PDB entry 5LMR | electron microscopy, 4.45 A resolution (low resolution: residue-level contacts below are approximate; hydrogen-bond / salt-bridge calls are withheld) | chains A and D of the 25 polymer chains in the assembly

[Chain A]
Molecule: 16S rRNA
From: Thermus thermophilus HB8
Sequence (1522 nucleotides; each row starts with the number of its first residue; note: 44 numbers in that range are skipped by the numbering (no residue carries them; nothing is unmodelled there); a row labelled like 189A-189L holds insertion residues (189A, then the next letters in order); numbering starts at 0):
     0 UUUGUUGGAG AGUUUGAUCC UGGCUCAGGG UGAACGCUGG CGGCGUGCCU AAGACAUGCA
    60 AGUCGUGCGG GCCG
    76 CGGGGUUUU
    88 ACUCCG
    96 UGGUCAGCGG CGGACGGGUG AGUAACGCGU GGGU
  129A G
   130 ACCUACCCGG AAGAGGGGGA CAACCCGGGG AAACUCGGGC UAAUCCCCCA UGUGGACCCG
189A-189L CCCCUUGGGGUG
   190 UGUCCAAAGG GCUUU
   216 GCCCGCUUCC GGAUGGGCCC GCGUCCCAUC AGCUAGUUGG UGGGGUAAUG GCCCACCAAG
   276 GCGACGACGG GUAGCCGGUC UGAGAGGAUG GCCGGCCACA GGGGCACUGA GACACGGGCC
   336 CCACUCCUAC GGGAGGCAGC AGUUAGGAAU CUUCCGCAAU GGGCGCAAGC CUGACGGAGC
   396 GACGCCGCUU GGAGGAAGAA GCCCUUCGGG GUGUAAACUC CUGA
   441 ACCCGGGACG AAACCCCC
   460 GA
   470 CGAGGGGA
   479 CUGACGGUAC CGGGGUAA
   498 UAGCGCCGGC CAACUCCGUG CCAGCAGCCG CGGUAAUACG GAGGGCGCGA GCGUUACCCG
   558 GAUUCACUGG GCGUAAAGGG CGUGUAGGCG GCCUGGGGCG UCCCAUGUGA AAGACCACGG
   618 CUCAACCGUG GGGGAGCGUG GGAUACGCUC AGGCUAGACG GUGGGAGAGG GUGGUGGAAU
   678 UCCCGGAGUA GCGGUGAAAU GCGCAGAUAC CGGGAGGAAC GCCGAUGGCG AAGGCAGCCA
   738 CCUGGUCCAC CCGUGACGCU GAGGCGCGAA AGCGUGGGGA GCAAACCGGA UUAGAUACCC
   798 GGGUAGUCCA CGCCCUAAAC GAUGCGCGCU AGGUCUCUGG GUCU
   848 CCUGGGGGCC GAAGCUAACG CGUUAAGCGC GCCGCCUGGG GAGUACGGCC GCAAGGCUGA
   908 AACUCAAAGG AAUUGACGGG GGCCCGCACA AGCGGUGGAG CAUGUGGUUU AAUUCGAAGC
   968 AACGCGAAGA ACCUUACCAG GCCUUGACAU GCUA
 1001A G
  1002 GGAACCCGGG UGAAAGCCUG GGGUGCCCC
1030A-1030D GCGA
  1031 GGGGAGCCCU AGCACAGGUG CUGCAUGGCC GUCGUCAGCU CGUGCCGUGA GGUGUUGGGU
  1091 UAAGUCCCGC AACGAGCGCA ACCCCCGCCG UUAGUUGCCA GCGGUUCGGC CGGGCACUCU
  1151 AACGGGACUG CCCGCG
  1168 AAAGCGGGAG GAAGGAGGGG ACGACGUCUG GUCAGCAUGG CCCUUACGGC CUGGGCGACA
  1228 CACGUGCUAC AAUGCCCACU ACAAAGCGAU GCCACCCGGC AACGGGGAGC UAAUCGCAAA
  1288 AAGGUGGGCC CAGUUCGGAU UGGGGUCUGC AACCCGACCC CAUGAAGCCG GAAUCGCUAG
  1348 UAAUCGCGGA UCAGCC
 1363A A
  1364 UGCCGCGGUG AAUACGUUCC CGGGCCUUGU ACACACCGCC CGUCACGCCA UGGGAGCGGG
  1424 CUCUACCCGA AGUCGCCGG
1442A-1442B GA
  1443 GCCUA
  1452 C
  1456 GGGCAGGCGC CGAGGGUAGG GCCCGUGACU GGGGCGAAGU CGUAACAAGG UAGCUGUACC
  1516 GGAAGGUGCG GCUGGAUCAC CUCCUUUCU
Disordered / not traced: 0-4, 1543-1544

[Chain D]
Molecule: 30S ribosomal protein S4
From: Thermus thermophilus HB8
UniProtKB: P80373 (RS4_THET8); residues 1-209 here = UniProt positions 1-209
Chain sequence (209 residues; each row starts with the number of its first residue):
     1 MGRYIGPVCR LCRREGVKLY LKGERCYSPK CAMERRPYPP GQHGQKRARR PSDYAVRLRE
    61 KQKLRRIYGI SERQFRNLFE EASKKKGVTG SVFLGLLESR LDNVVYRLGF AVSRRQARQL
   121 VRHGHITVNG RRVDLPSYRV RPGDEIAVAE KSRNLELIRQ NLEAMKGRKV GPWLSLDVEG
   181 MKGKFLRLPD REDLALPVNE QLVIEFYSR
Disordered / not traced: 1
Disulfide bonds: Cys26-Cys31
Metal / ion sites: Zn2+ near Cys9 (its only coordinating residue here)
Curated features (UniProtKB/Swiss-Prot):
  - binding site (Zn(2+)): Cys9, Cys12, Cys26, Cys31

[Chain A / chain D interface]
Pairs across the interface (120):
  G7(A) with Ser208(D)
  A8(A) with Glu205(D); Phe206(D); Arg209(D)
  A26(A) with Arg209(D)
  G27(A) with Arg209(D)
  G28(A) with Arg76(D)
  C400(A) with Arg73(D)
  C401(A) with Arg73(D); Asn77(D)
  G402(A) with Gln74(D); Leu135(D)
  C403(A) with Arg3(D); Gln74(D); Arg100(D); Arg118(D); Arg122(D); Pro136(D); Ser137(D)
  U404(A) with Gly2(D); Arg118(D); Arg122(D)
  U405(A) with Gly2(D); Ile5(D)
  G406(A) with Ile5(D); Gln119(D)
  G407(A) with Ser113(D); Arg115(D); Gln116(D); Gln119(D)
  A408(A) with Leu21(D); Lys22(D); Ser113(D); Gln116(D)
  G409(A) with Lys22(D); Glu24(D)
  G410(A) with Lys22(D); Arg25(D); Lys30(D)
  A411(A) with Arg25(D); Lys30(D)
  A412(A) with Arg35(D)
  G413(A) with Arg35(D); Arg36(D)
  G425(A) with Gln45(D)
  G426(A) with Arg36(D); Tyr38(D); Gly41(D); Gln42(D)
  U427(A) with Arg13(D); Arg36(D); Pro40(D); Gly41(D)
  G428(A) with Pro7(D); Arg10(D); Arg13(D); Arg36(D)
  U429(A) with Arg13(D); Lys22(D); Arg25(D); Ala32(D); Arg36(D)
  A430(A) with Pro7(D); Val8(D); Cys9(D); Lys22(D)
  C436(A) with Glu156(D); Leu157(D)
  U437(A) with His123(D); His125(D); Leu155(D)
  G438(A) with His123(D); His125(D)
  A439(A) with His123(D)
  C489(A) with Arg132(D)
  G490(A) with Arg132(D)
  G491(A) with Lys151(D)
  A495(A) with Gln119(D)
  A499(A) with Gly2(D)
  C508(A) with Tyr54(D); Arg209(D)
  A509(A) with Ser52(D); Ala55(D)
  C511(A) with His43(D)
  U512(A) with His43(D); Lys46(D)
  U534(A) with Arg49(D)
  G540(A) with Gln42(D)
  G541(A) with Gly41(D); Gln42(D)
  G542(A) with Arg10(D); Pro40(D); Gly41(D)
  C543(A) with Arg10(D); Arg14(D); Pro40(D)
  G544(A) with Leu58(D); Arg59(D); Gln62(D); Arg66(D)
  C545(A) with Lys61(D); Gln62(D); Arg65(D); Glu72(D)
  G546(A) with Arg65(D); Ser71(D); Glu72(D); Arg73(D)
  A547(A) with Gly2(D); Ser71(D)
  C612(A) with Lys84(D)
  C613(A) with Lys84(D)
  A614(A) with Lys85(D)
  G616(A) with Arg141(D)
  U619(A) with Arg132(D); Val133(D); Asp134(D); Leu135(D)
  C620(A) with Leu135(D); Tyr138(D)
Other interface residues (no listed pair), chain A (56 interface residues in all): C418, G617, A622
Other interface residues (no listed pair), chain D (73 interface residues in all): Tyr4, Gly6, Gly23, Glu81, Arg131, Arg139

[In short]
56 residues of chain A and 73 residues of chain D are in contact. Curated annotation (UniProt) lists 4
Zn2+-binding residues on chain D.
Here chain A is 16S rRNA and chain D is 30S ribosomal protein S4, both from Thermus thermophilus HB8. Entry
5LMR (Structure of bacterial 30S-IF1-IF3-mRNA-tRNA translation pre-initiation complex(state-2B)) was
determined by electron microscopy together with 5LMN, 5LMO, 5LMP, 5LMQ, 5LMS, 5LMT, 5LMU and 5LMV from the
same study.
